Entry 4EMT (X-ray diffraction, 1.50 A resolution); this record covers chains A and B.

Chain A (and B):
Molecule: Transmembrane protein 173
Organism: Homo sapiens
Notes: chain B of this document is another copy of the same molecule, construct and numbering; everything in this record applies to it too
Reference sequence: Q86WV6 (TM173_HUMAN); residue numbers follow UniProt; this construct covers 155-341
Amino-acid sequence (188 residues; numbered 154 to 341; the number before each row is that of its first residue):
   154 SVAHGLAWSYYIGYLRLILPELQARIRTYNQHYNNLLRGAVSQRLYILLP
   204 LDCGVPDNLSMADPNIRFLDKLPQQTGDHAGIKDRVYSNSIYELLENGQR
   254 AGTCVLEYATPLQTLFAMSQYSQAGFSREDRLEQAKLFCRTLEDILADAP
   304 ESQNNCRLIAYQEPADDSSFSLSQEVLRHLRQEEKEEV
Not modelled in the structure: 228-236, 338-341
Modified residues: Mse214 (selenomethionine; parent Met); Mse271 (selenomethionine; parent Met)
Differences from the reference sequence: expression tag (154)
Ligand contacts: c-di-GMP (C2E; 9,9'-[(2R,3R,3aS,5S,7aR,9R,10R,10aS,12S,14aR)-3,5,10,12-tetrahydroxy-5,12-dioxidooctahydro-2H,7H-difuro[3,2-d:3',2'-j][1,3,7,9,2,8]tetraoxadiphosphacyclododecine-2,9-diyl]bis(2-amino-1,9-dihydro-6H-purin-6-one)): Ser162, Tyr163, Gly166, Tyr167, Arg238, Tyr240, Glu260, Thr263, Pro264, Thr267
Curated features (UniProtKB/Swiss-Prot):
  - region: Glu340, Val341 (C-terminal tail (CTT))
  - binding site (2',3'-cGAMP): Ser162, Tyr167, Arg238, Thr263
  - binding site (3',3'-c-di-GMP): Ser162, Tyr167, Arg238 to Ser241, Thr263
  - binding site (2',3'-cUAMP): Tyr167, Arg238, Thr263
  - modified residue: Thr229 (Phosphothreonine), Ser241 (Phosphoserine)
  - cross-link (Glycyl lysine isopeptide (Lys-Gly)): Lys236 (interchain with G-Cter in ubiquitin), Lys338 (interchain with G-Cter in SUMO)
Reported in the primary citation:
  - binding site for c-di-GMP: Ser162, Tyr163, Gly166, Tyr167, Ser241, Tyr261, Thr263, Pro264, Thr267
  - contacts within the chain: Asn242-Glu260 (hydrogen bond), Tyr167-Asn242 (hydrogen bond), Arg178-Asn242 (hydrogen bond), Tyr167-Glu260 (hydrogen bond)
  - self-association interface (contacts with another copy of this molecule); pairs are residue here / residue on that copy: Tyr164-Tyr274, Val155, Trp161, Ile165, Ala270, Mse271, Ala277
  - Ca2+ coordination: Asp205, Glu316, Ala318, Asp320
  - mutagenesis - Y163A, Y167A, I200N: abolished expression
  - mutagenesis - S162A, G166S, Y240S, N242A, E260A (Kd 52 uM), T263A (Kd 10 uM), P264A, T267A (Kd of 31 uM): decreased binding to c-di-GMP

Interface between chain A and chain B:
Contacting residue pairs (30):
  Ser154(A) - Ser154(B)
  Ser154(A) - His157(B)  hydrogen bond (backbone-side chain)
  Val155(A) - His157(B)
  Val155(A) - Gly158(B)
  Val155(A) - Trp161(B)
  His157(A) - Ser154(B)  hydrogen bond (side chain-backbone)
  His157(A) - Val155(B)  hydrogen bond (side chain-backbone)
  Gly158(A) - Val155(B)
  Leu159(A) - Gly158(B)
  Leu159(A) - Ser162(B)
  Trp161(A) - Val155(B)
  Trp161(A) - Mse271(B)  hydrophobic
  Trp161(A) - Tyr274(B)  hydrophobic
  Trp161(A) - Ala277(B)  hydrophobic
  Ser162(A) - Leu159(B)
  Ser162(A) - Thr267(B)
  Tyr164(A) - Tyr274(B)
  Ile165(A) - Ala270(B)  hydrophobic
  Arg169(A) - Ala270(B)
  Thr267(A) - Ser162(B)
  Ala270(A) - Ile165(B)  hydrophobic
  Ala270(A) - Arg169(B)
  Mse271(A) - Trp161(B)  hydrophobic
  Tyr274(A) - Trp161(B)  hydrophobic
  Tyr274(A) - Tyr164(B)  hydrogen bond
  Tyr274(A) - Ala302(B)
  Gln276(A) - Asp301(B)
  Ala277(A) - Trp161(B)  hydrophobic
  Asp301(A) - Gln276(B)
  Ala302(A) - Tyr274(B)

In short:
Chain A and chain B each contribute 18 residues to their interface; the contacts include 4 hydrogen bonds.
Among the polar pairs are Ser154(A)-His157(B), His157(A)-Val155(B) and Tyr274(A)-Tyr164(B). The paper reports
a binding site for c-di-GMP at Ser162(A), Tyr163(A) and Gly166(A) among others; S162A, G166S and Y240S of
chain A, among others, reduce binding to c-di-GMP; 11 substitutions were tested in all.
Both chains are Transmembrane protein 173 (Homo sapiens). Entry 4EMT (Crystal Structure of human STING bound
to c-di-GMP) was determined by X-ray diffraction together with 4EMU from the same study.
